PDB entry 3IY8 | electron microscopy, 14.10 A resolution (very low resolution: no residue pairs are listed; an interface is given only as per-side residue counts) | chains A and O of the 11 polymer chains in the assembly

== Chain A ==
Molecule: Leishmania tarentolae mitochondrial small subunit
Organism: Leishmania tarentolae
Sequence (540 nucleotides; row label = number of the first residue in the row; note: 87 numbers in that range are skipped by the numbering (no residue carries them; nothing is unmodelled there)):
     1 AUUAUACGUA GUCAAUUGUU AUUAUUCAUA UUAAUUUUUU UAAAAGUUUU UUAAUUUUAU
    61 AUUAGUUUAU UUGUUUACAA AUUUAAAUUA UAUUUCAUUA UUUAGGAAUA GUUAAU
   136 UAGAUUUAUU UGUUAAUGCU AUUAAAGGGG UGUGGAAAAA GUGUUAAAUU AUUUAUAUAU
   196 UUAAAUAAUA AAUAAAAUAU AACUUAUUAG UCAGAAAUGG AUGCGAGCCG UUGCGGUAAU
   256 UUCUAUGCUU UUAAAUAUUA UACAUUUAUU UUAUUA
   360 UAUAUGCAAA UAAAAAAUGA CACAUUAAUU AUUAAUUAUA UUAUAUUAUA UUUAUUCACA
   420 UAAGUCAACA AUAUCUAUUU ACUGUUUUUG ACAACAUGAU AAGGAUUAUA AAUGGAAUUA
   480 UAAUUUUAUA AUCAAAACUA AUUUAUUAUA UUAAAUUAGC AUGUUUAGAU AAAACAAUAA
   540 AUUUAGAAGG UAUUCUUGCC CACCAUUCUU UGUAAUAAAG ACAACGUGCA GUAAUUAAUA
   600 UAUUUAUAAA AAUAUAUUUU CUCAUGUU

== Chain O ==
Molecule: 30S ribosomal protein S15
Organism: Escherichia coli
UniProtKB: Q8X9M2 (RS15_ECO57); residues 1-88 here correspond to UniProt positions 2-89 (UniProt number = residue number + 1)
Sequence (88 residues; numbered 1 to 88; the number before each row is that of its first residue):
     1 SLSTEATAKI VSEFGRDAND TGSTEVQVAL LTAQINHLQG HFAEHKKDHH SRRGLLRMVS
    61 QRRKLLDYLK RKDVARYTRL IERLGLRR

== Interface between chain A and chain O ==
At this resolution (14 A) residue pairs are not listed: 5 residues of chain A and 10 of chain O lie at the interface.

== Overview ==
5 residues of chain A face 10 of chain O across their interface.
Chain A is Leishmania tarentolae mitochondrial small subunit (Leishmania tarentolae) and chain O is 30S
ribosomal protein S15 (Escherichia coli); the structure, Leishmania tarentolae Mitonchondrial Ribosome small
subunit, was determined by electron microscopy.
